4BEK - chain A; structure by X-ray diffraction, 2.39 A resolution.

[Chain A]
Molecule: Beta-secretase 1
From: Homo sapiens
Notes: EC 3.4.23.46; fragment: extracellular, residues 46-454
Reference sequence: P56817 (BACE1_HUMAN); numbering as in UniProt (aligned over 46-454)
Amino-acid sequence (409 residues; row label = number of the first residue in the row):
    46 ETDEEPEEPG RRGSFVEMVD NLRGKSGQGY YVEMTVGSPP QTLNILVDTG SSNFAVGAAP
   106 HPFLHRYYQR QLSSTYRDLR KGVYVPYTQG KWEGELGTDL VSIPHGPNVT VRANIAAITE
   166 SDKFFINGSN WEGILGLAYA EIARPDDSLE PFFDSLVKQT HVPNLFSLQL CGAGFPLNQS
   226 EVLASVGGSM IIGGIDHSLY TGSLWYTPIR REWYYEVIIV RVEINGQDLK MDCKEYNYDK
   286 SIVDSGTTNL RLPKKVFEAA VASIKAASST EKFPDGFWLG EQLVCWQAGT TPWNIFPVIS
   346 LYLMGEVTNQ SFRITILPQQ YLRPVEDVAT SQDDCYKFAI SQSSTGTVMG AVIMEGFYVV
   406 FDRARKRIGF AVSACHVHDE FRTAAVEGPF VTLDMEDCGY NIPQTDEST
Not modelled in the structure: 46-56, 218-229, 372-378, 447-454
Differences from the reference sequence: engineered mutation Ala307 (Lys in P56817)
Disulfide bonds: Cys216-Cys420, Cys278-Cys443, Cys330-Cys380
Metal / ion sites: Na+ site 1: Val202, Thr205; Na+ site 2: His242, Tyr245
Small-molecule neighbours: XK0 ((4S)-4-(4-methoxyphenyl)-4-methyl-5,6-dihydro-1,3-thiazin-2-amine): Leu91, Asp93, Gly95, Ser96, Tyr132, Phe169, Ile171, Trp176, Ile179, Asp289, Gly291, Thr292

[Summary]
Chain A binds compound XK0. Val202 and Thr205 form the Na+ site 1. His242 and Tyr245 form the Na+ site 2.
Chain A is Beta-secretase 1 (Homo sapiens); the structure, Crystal structure of bace-1 in complex with
chemical ligand, was determined by X-ray diffraction together with 4BFD from the same study.
